Entry 8TRR (X-ray diffraction, 2.65 A resolution); this record covers chains D and E of the 5 polymer chains in the assembly.

[Chain D]
Molecule: A03 TCR alpha chain
Source organism: Mus musculus
Chain sequence (209 residues; numbered 0 to 220 plus 3 insertion-coded residues; 15 numbers in that range are skipped by the numbering (no residue carries them; nothing is unmodelled there); the number before each row is that of its first residue; a row labelled like 84A-84C holds insertion residues (84A, then the next letters in order); numbering starts at 0):
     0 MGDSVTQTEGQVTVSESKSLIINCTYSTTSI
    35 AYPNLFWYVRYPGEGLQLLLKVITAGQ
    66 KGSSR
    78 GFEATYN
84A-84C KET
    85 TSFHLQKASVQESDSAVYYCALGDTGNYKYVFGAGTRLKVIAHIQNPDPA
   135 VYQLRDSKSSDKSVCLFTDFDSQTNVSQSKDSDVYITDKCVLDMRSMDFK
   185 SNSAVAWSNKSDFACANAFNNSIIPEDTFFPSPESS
Disordered / not traced: 205-210, 216-220
Disulfide bonds: Cys23-Cys104, Cys149-Cys199
Reported in the primary citation:
  - contacts within the chain: Asp108-Asn111 (hydrogen bond)
  - mutagenesis - N111A: decreased binding to pHLA

[Chain E]
Molecule: A03 TCR beta chain
Source organism: Mus musculus
Chain sequence (243 residues; row label = number of the first residue in the row; note: 13 numbers in that range are skipped by the numbering (no residue carries them; nothing is unmodelled there)):
     1 EAAVTQSPRSKVAVTGGKVTLSCHQTNNHDY
    39 MYWYRQDTGHGLRLIHYSYVADS
    66 TEKGDIP
    74 DGYKASRP
    83 SQENFSLILELASLSQTAVYFCASSAVNSGNTLYFGEGSRLIVVEDLNKV
   133 FPPEVAVFEPSEAEISHTQKATLVCLATGFFPDHVELSWWVNGKEVHSGV
   183 CTDPQPLKEQPALNDSRYALSSRLRVSATFWQNPRNHFRCQVQFYGLSEN
   233 DEWTQDRAKPVTQIVSAEAWGRAD
Disordered / not traced: 1
Disulfide bonds: Cys23-Cys104, Cys157-Cys222

[Interface between chain D and chain E]
Cross-chain cystine bridges: Cys174(D)-Cys183(E)
Contacting residue pairs - 92 pairs, chain D then chain E:
  Tyr42(D) with Thr114(E); Leu115(E), hydrogen bond (side chain-backbone); Phe117(E), hydrophobic
  Arg44(D) with Gln44(E); Phe103(E)
  Gly47(D) with Arg9(E)
  Gly49(D) with Phe103(E); Gly118(E); Glu119(E)
  Leu50(D) with Leu50(E), hydrophobic; Phe103(E); Phe117(E); Gly118(E)
  Lys55(D) with Thr114(E), hydrogen bond
  Tyr103(D) with Gln44(E), hydrogen bond
  Thr109(D) with Gly112(E), hydrogen bond (side chain-backbone); Asn113(E), hydrogen bond (backbone-side chain)
  Asn111(D) with Tyr31(E); Asn113(E)
  Tyr112(D) with Tyr31(E), hydrophobic; Tyr40(E); Tyr55(E)
  Tyr114(D) with Tyr42(E); Asn113(E), hydrogen bond (side chain-backbone); Thr114(E); Leu115(E), hydrogen bond (side chain-backbone)
  Phe116(D) with Leu50(E); Phe117(E), hydrophobic
  Gly117(D) with Gly49(E)
  Ala118(D) with Gly49(E)
  Lys123(D) with Pro186(E)
  Asp132(D) with His149(E), salt bridge; Thr150(E)
  Tyr136(D) with Ser143(E); Ala145(E), hydrophobic; Glu146(E); His149(E)
  Gln137(D) with Ser143(E)
  Leu138(D) with Phe140(E), hydrophobic; Glu141(E)
  Arg139(D) with Phe140(E); Glu141(E), hydrogen bond (backbone-backbone)
  Asp140(D) with Ala138(E); Val139(E); Phe140(E)
  Ser141(D) with Val139(E), hydrogen bond (backbone-backbone); Glu141(E), hydrogen bond; Ala251(E)
  Lys146(D) with Phe140(E)
  Ser147(D) with Phe140(E)
  Val148(D) with Phe140(E), hydrophobic
  Leu150(D) with Thr154(E); Arg205(E)
  Thr152(D) with Arg207(E)
  Asp153(D) with Arg207(E), salt bridge
  Tyr169(D) with Leu189(E), hydrophobic; Lys190(E); Glu191(E), hydrogen bond (side chain-backbone)
  Ile170(D) with Leu189(E)
  Thr171(D) with Asp185(E), hydrogen bond; Leu189(E); Ser203(E); Arg205(E)
  Lys173(D) with Pro186(E)
  Cys174(D) with Cys183(E), disulfide; Thr184(E); Arg205(E)
  Val175(D) with Cys183(E); Thr184(E), hydrogen bond (backbone-backbone)
  Leu176(D) with Cys183(E), hydrophobic
  Asp177(D) with His179(E), salt bridge; Val182(E), hydrogen bond (backbone-backbone)
  Arg179(D) with His179(E), hydrogen bond
  Ser180(D) with His179(E); Ser180(E); Gly181(E), hydrogen bond (side chain-backbone)
  Met181(D) with Ser180(E), hydrogen bond (backbone-side chain)
  Asp182(D) with Ser180(E); Gly181(E), hydrogen bond (backbone-backbone)
  Phe183(D) with Gly181(E); Arg207(E); Val208(E); Ser209(E)
  Ser185(D) with Cys183(E); Arg207(E)
  Ser187(D) with Arg205(E), hydrogen bond
  Ala188(D) with Arg205(E)
  Val189(D) with Ser203(E); Arg205(E)
  Trp191(D) with Leu158(E), hydrophobic; Leu189(E), hydrophobic; Ala201(E), hydrophobic
Other interface residues (no listed pair), chain D (53 interface residues in all): Phe40, Glu48, Leu52, Lys142, Ser166, Asp172, Pro215
Other interface residues (no listed pair), chain E (53 interface residues in all): Thr46, Gly47, His48, Leu52, Val156, Glu168, Gln192, Glu250

[Overview]
The chain D/chain E interface involves 53 residues from each chain; the contacts include 1 disulfide bond, 19
hydrogen bonds and 3 salt bridges. Polar pairs include Asp132(D)-His149(E), Asp153(D)-Arg207(E) and
Asp177(D)-His179(E). From the paper: N111A of chain D reduces binding to pHLA; contacts within the chain
involving Asp108(D) and Asn111(D).
Chain D is A03 TCR alpha chain and chain E is A03 TCR beta chain, both from Mus musculus; the structure, T
cell recognition of citrullinated vimentin peptide presented by HLA-DR4, was determined by X-ray diffraction
(same publication as 8TRL and 8TRQ).
